Entry 3CCU (X-ray diffraction, 2.80 A resolution); this record covers chains T and 0 of the 31 polymer chains in the assembly.

Chain T:
Name: 50S ribosomal protein L24P
From: Haloarcula marismortui
UniProtKB: P10972 (RL24_HALMA); residues 0-119 here correspond to UniProt positions 1-120 (UniProt number = residue number + 1)
Amino-acid sequence (120 residues; row label = number of the first residue in the row; numbering starts at 0):
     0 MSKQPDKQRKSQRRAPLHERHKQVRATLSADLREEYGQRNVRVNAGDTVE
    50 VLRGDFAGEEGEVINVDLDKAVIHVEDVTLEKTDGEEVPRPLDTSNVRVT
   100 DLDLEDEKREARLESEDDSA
Not modelled in the structure: 0
Metal / ion sites: Sr2+: Asp-68 (shared with C85(0), A86(0), C87(0) of chain 0); Na+: Ser-94, Asn-95 (shared with U308(0), U335(0), C342(0) of chain 0); Mg2+: Leu-112, Ser-114, Asp-117

Chain 0:
Molecule: 23S ribosomal RNA
From: Haloarcula marismortui
Notes: engineered mutation(s): G2099A, G2482C
Sequence (2923 nucleotides; numbered 1 to 2923; the number before each row is that of its first residue):
     1 GUUGGCUACUAUGCCAGCUGGUGGAUUGCUCGGCUCAGGCGCUGAUGAAG
    51 GACGUGCCAAGCUGCGAUAAGCUGUGGGGAGCCGCACGGAGGCGAAGAAC
   101 CACAGAUUUCCGAAUGAGAAUCUCUCUAACAAUUGCUUCGCGCAAUGAGG
   151 AACCCCGAGAACUGAAACAUCUCAGUAUCGGGAGGAACAGAAAACGCAAC
   201 GUGAUGUCGUUAGUAACCGCGAGUGAACGCGAUACAGCCCAAACCGAAGC
   251 CCUCACGGGCAAUGUGGUGUCAGGGCUACCUCUCAUCAGCCGACCGUCUU
   301 CACGAAGUCUCUUGGAAUAGAGCGUGAUACAGGGUGACAACCCCGUACUG
   351 AAGACCAGUACGCUGUGCGGUAGUGCCAGAGUAGCGGGGGUUGGAUAUCC
   401 CUCGCGAAUAACGCAGGCAUCGACUGCGAAGGCUAAACACAACCUGAGAC
   451 CGAUAGUGAACAAGUAGUGUGAACGAACGCUGCAAAGUACCCUCAGAAGG
   501 GAGGCGAAAUAGAGCAUGAAAUCAGUUGGCGAUCGAGCGACAGGGCAUAC
   551 AAGGUCCCUUGACGAAUGACCGAGACGCGAGUCUCCAGUAAGACUCACGG
   601 GAAGCCGAUGUUCUGUCGUACGUUUUGAAAAACGAGCCAGGGAGUGUGUC
   651 UGUAUGGCAAGUCUAACCGGAGUAUCCGGGGAGGCACAGGGAAACCGACA
   701 UGGCCGCAGGGCUUUGCCCGAGGGCCGCCGUCUUCAAGGGCGGGGAGCCA
   751 UGUGGACACGACCCGAAUCCGGACGAUCUACGCAUGGACAAGAUGAAGCG
   801 UGCCGAAAGGCACGUGGAAGUCUGUUAGAGUUGGUGUCCUACAAUACCCU
   851 CUCGUGAUCUAUGUGUAGGGGUGAAAGGCCCAUCGAGUCCGGCAACAGCU
   901 GGUUCCAAUCGAAACAUGUCGAAGCAUGACCUCCGCCGAGGUAGUCUGUG
   951 AGGUAGAGCGACCGAUUGGUGUGUCCGCCUCCGAGAGGAGUCGGCACACC
  1001 UGUCAAACUCCAAACUUACAGACGCUGUUUGACGCGGGGAUUCCGGUGCG
  1051 CGGGGUAAGCCUGUGUACCAGGAGGGGAACAACCCAGAGAUAGGUUAAGG
  1101 UCCCCAAGUGUGGAUUAAGUGUAAUCCUCUGAAGGUGGUCUCGAGCCCUA
  1151 GACAGCCGGGAGGUGAGCUUAGAAGCAGCUACCCUCUAAGAAAAGCGUAA
  1201 CAGCUUACCGGCCGAGGUUUGAGGCGCCCAAAAUGAUCGGGACUCAAAUC
  1251 CACCACCGAGACCUGUCCGUACCACUCAUACUGGUAAUCGAGUAGAUUGG
  1301 CGCUCUAAUUGGAUGGAAGCAGGGGCGAGAGCUCCUGUGGACCGAUUAGU
  1351 GACGAAAAUCCUGGCCAUAGUAGCAGCGAUAGUCGGGUGAGAACCCCGAC
  1401 GGCCUAAUGGAUAAGGGUUCCUCAGCACUGCUGAUCAGCUGAGGGUUAGC
  1451 CGGUCCUAAGUCUCACCGCAACUCGACUGAGACGAAAUGGGAAACAGGUU
  1501 AAUAUUCCUGUGCCAUCAUGCAGUGAAAGUUGACGCCCUGGGGUCGAUCA
  1551 CGCCGGGCAUUCGCCCGGUCGAACCGUCCAACUCCGUGGAAGCCGUAAUG
  1601 GCAGGAAGCGGACGAACGGCGGCAUAGGGAAACGUGAUUCAACCUGGGGC
  1651 CCAUGAAAAGACGAGCAUGAUGUCCGUACCGAGAACCGACACAGGUGUCC
  1701 AUGGCGGCGAAAGCCAAGGCCUGUCGGGAGCAACCAACGUUAGGGAAUUC
  1751 GGCAAGUUAGUCCCGUACCUUCGGAAGAAGGGAUGCCUGCUCCGGAACGG
  1801 AGCAGGUCGCAGUGACUCGGAAGCUCGGACUGUCUAGUAACAACAUAGGU
  1851 GACCGCAAAUCCGCAAGGACUCGUACGGUCACUGAAUCCUGCCCAGUGCA
  1901 GGUAUCUGAACACCUCGUACAAGAGGACGAAGGACCUGUCAACGGCGGGG
  1951 GUAACUAUGACCCUCUUAAGGUAGCGUAGUACCUUGCCGCAUCAGUAGCG
  2001 GCUUGCAUGAAUGGAUUAACCAGAGCUUCACUGUCCCAACGUUGGGCCCG
  2051 GUGAACUGUACAUUCCAGUGCGGAGUCUGGAGACACCCAGGGGGAAGCAA
  2101 AGACCCUAUGGAGCUUUACUGCAGGCUGUCGCUGAGACGUGGUCGCCGAU
  2151 GUGCAGCAUAGGUAGGAGUCGUUACAGAGGUACCCGCGCUAGCGGGCCAC
  2201 CCAGACAACAGUGAAAUACUACCCGUCGGUGACUGCGACUCUCACUCCGG
  2251 GAGGAGGACACCGAUAGCCGGGCAGUUUGACUGGGGCGGUACGCGCUCGA
  2301 AAAGAUAUCGAGCGCGCCCUAUGGUCAUCUCAGCCGGGACAGAGACCCGG
  2351 CGAAGAGUGCAAGAGCAAAAGAUGACUUGACAGUGUUCUUCCCAACGAGG
  2401 AACGCUGACGCGAAAGCGUGGUCUAGCGAACCAAUUAGCCUGCUUGAUGC
  2451 GGGCAAUUGAUGACAGAAAAGCUACCCUAGGCAUAACAGAGUCGUCACUC
  2501 GCAAGAGCACAUAUCGACCGAGUGGCUUGCUACCUCGAUGUCGGUUCCCU
  2551 CCAUCCUGCCCGUGCAGAAGCGGGCAAGGGUGAGGUUGUUCGCCUAUUAA
  2601 AGGAGGUCGUGAGCUGGGUUUAGACCGUCGUGAGACAGGUCGGCUGCUAU
  2651 CUACUGGGUGUGUAAUGGUGUCUGACAAGAACGACCGUAUAGUACGAGAG
  2701 GAACUACGGUUGGUGGCCACUGGUGUACCGGUUGUUCGAGAGAGCACGUG
  2751 CCGGGUAGCCACGCCACACGGGGUAAGAGCUGAACGCAUCUAAGCUCGAA
  2801 ACCCACUUGGAAAAGAGACACCGCCGAGGUCCCGCGUACAAGACGCGGUC
  2851 GAUAGACUCGGGGUGUGCGCGUCGAGGUAACGAGACGUUAAGCCCACGAG
  2901 CACUAACAGACCAAAGCCAUCAU
Not modelled in the structure: 1-9, 126-127, 715, 971-998, 1560, 1952-1963, 2137-2236, 2339-2343, 2665-2666, 2915-2923
Modified positions: 1MA (6-hydro-1-methyladenosine-5'-monophosphate) at position 628, OMU (o2'-methyluridine 5'-monophosphate) at position 2587, OMG (o2'-methylguanosine-5'-monophosphate) at position 2588, UR3 (3-methyluridine-5'-monophoshate) at position 2619, PSU (pseudouridine-5'-monophosphate) at position 2621
Metal / ion sites: Na+ site 1 near U12 (its only coordinating residue here); Mg2+ site 1 near G28 (its only coordinating residue here); Na+ site 2: C40, G41, C443; Na+ site 3 near G56 (its only coordinating residue here); Na+ site 4: G66, U108; Sr2+ site 1: C85, A86, C87 (shared with Asp-68(T) of chain T); Mg2+ site 2 near U115 (its only coordinating residue here); Na+ site 5: C130, U146; Na+ site 6: C141, G142; Sr2+ site 2: G147, A183 (shared with 1 residue of chain M); Mg2+ site 3: C162, U2276; K+ site 1: C162, U163, U172; 57 more Na+ sites not listed; 70 more Mg2+ sites not listed; 62 more Sr2+ sites not listed; 1 more K+ sites not listed

Interface between chain T and chain 0:
Residue-residue contacts (116):
  Ser-1(T) with A331(0), base contact; G446(0), phosphate contact; A447(0), hydrogen bond to the phosphate
  Lys-2(T) with G332(0), hydrogen bond to the sugar; A447(0), hydrogen bond to the phosphate; G448(0), salt bridge to the phosphate
  Gln-3(T) with G332(0), sugar contact; A447(0), base contact; G448(0), hydrogen bond to the phosphate
  Pro-4(T) with G332(0), sugar contact; G333(0), sugar contact
  Asp-5(T) with U30(0), hydrogen bond to the sugar; C31(0), phosphate contact
  Lys-6(T) with G446(0), salt bridge to the phosphate
  Gln-7(T) with G332(0), hydrogen bond to the base; G333(0), sugar contact
  Arg-8(T) with U30(0), salt bridge to the phosphate; C31(0), salt bridge to the phosphate; G333(0), phosphate contact; G334(0), salt bridge to the phosphate
  Lys-9(T) with G32(0), salt bridge to the phosphate
  Gln-11(T) with G333(0), hydrogen bond to the sugar; G334(0), sugar contact
  Arg-12(T) with C31(0), salt bridge to the phosphate
  Arg-13(T) with C31(0), hydrogen bond to the phosphate; G32(0), salt bridge to the phosphate
  Pro-15(T) with C100(0), sugar contact; C101(0), sugar contact
  Leu-16(T) with C82(0), phosphate contact; C83(0), phosphate contact; A99(0), sugar contact; C100(0), hydrogen bond to the sugar
  His-17(T) with A99(0), base contact; C100(0), hydrogen bond to the sugar; C101(0), hydrogen bond to the sugar
  His-20(T) with G79(0), sugar contact; A99(0), hydrogen bond to the base
  Lys-21(T) with C343(0), hydrogen bond to the sugar; C344(0), sugar contact; G345(0), phosphate contact
  Arg-24(T) with C343(0), sugar contact; C344(0), salt bridge to the phosphate
  Thr-26(T) with C342(0), phosphate contact; C343(0), hydrogen bond to the phosphate
  Arg-32(T) with G307(0), salt bridge to the phosphate; U308(0), salt bridge to the phosphate
  Arg-38(T) with A306(0), salt bridge to the phosphate; G307(0), salt bridge to the phosphate; U308(0), salt bridge to the phosphate; C343(0), phosphate contact
  Asn-39(T) with C343(0), phosphate contact; C344(0), hydrogen bond to the phosphate
  Arg-41(T) with G79(0), phosphate contact; A80(0), sugar contact; G81(0), salt bridge to the phosphate
  Val-42(T) with G81(0), phosphate contact
  Asn-43(T) with A80(0), hydrogen bond to the phosphate; G81(0), phosphate contact
  Ala-44(T) with G81(0), hydrogen bond to the phosphate
  Arg-52(T) with U308(0), hydrogen bond to the base; A316(0), phosphate contact; A317(0), phosphate contact; U318(0), salt bridge to the phosphate
  Gly-53(T) with A316(0), phosphate contact; G336(0), base contact
  Asp-54(T) with G315(0), hydrogen bond to the sugar; A316(0), sugar contact; G336(0), hydrogen bond to the base
  Val-65(T) with G81(0), sugar contact; C82(0), phosphate contact
  Asp-66(T) with C82(0), phosphate contact
  Leu-67(T) with G81(0), phosphate contact; C82(0), hydrogen bond to the phosphate
  Asp-68(T) with C82(0), phosphate contact; C85(0), phosphate contact; C87(0), phosphate contact
  Lys-69(T) with C87(0), hydrogen bond to the base
  Leu-79(T) with A484(0), sugar contact; A486(0), sugar contact
  Glu-80(T) with A486(0), hydrogen bond to the sugar
  Lys-81(T) with A486(0), salt bridge to the phosphate; G487(0), phosphate contact
  Thr-82(T) with G487(0), hydrogen bond to the phosphate; U488(0), sugar contact; A489(0), base contact; G504(0), sugar contact
  Asp-83(T) with A489(0), sugar contact
  Val-87(T) with A486(0), phosphate contact
  Arg-89(T) with G336(0), base contact; C483(0), hydrogen bond to the base; A484(0), hydrogen bond to the sugar
  Pro-90(T) with A484(0), sugar contact; A485(0), phosphate contact
  Asp-92(T) with U335(0), sugar contact
  Ser-94(T) with U308(0), base contact; G334(0), hydrogen bond to the base; U335(0), hydrogen bond to the sugar; C342(0), hydrogen bond to the sugar; C343(0), sugar contact
  Asn-95(T) with U308(0), base contact; U335(0), hydrogen bond to the sugar; G336(0), hydrogen bond to the phosphate
  Arg-97(T) with U308(0), salt bridge to the phosphate; C309(0), salt bridge to the phosphate
  Asp-105(T) with A80(0), phosphate contact; A95(0), base contact; G97(0), hydrogen bond to the base
  Glu-106(T) with G97(0), base contact
  Lys-107(T) with G79(0), hydrogen bond to the base; G97(0), base contact
  Arg-111(T) with G79(0), salt bridge to the phosphate; A80(0), salt bridge to the phosphate
  Asp-116(T) with C303(0), sugar contact
  Asp-117(T) with C303(0), phosphate contact
  Ser-118(T) with C303(0), hydrogen bond to the phosphate; G304(0), phosphate contact
Also at the interface, not in a pair above, chain T (57 interface residues in all): Glu-18, Ala-25, Leu-51, Arg-108
Also at the interface, not in a pair above, chain 0 (50 interface residues in all): G77, G78, C301, A302

In short:
57 residues of chain T and 50 residues of chain 0 are in contact, with 34 hydrogen bonds and 21 salt bridges.
Among the polar pairs are Gln-7(T)/G332(0), His-20(T)/A99(0) and Arg-52(T)/U308(0). G147(0) and A183(0)
coordinate Sr2+ site 2.
Chain T is 50S ribosomal protein L24P and chain 0 is 23S ribosomal RNA, both from Haloarcula marismortui; the
structure, Structure of Anisomycin resistant 50S Ribosomal Subunit: 23S rRNA mutation G2482C, was determined
by X-ray diffraction (same publication as 3CC2, 3CC4, 3CC7, 3CCE, 3CCJ, 3CCL and 6 further entries).
